7CLR - chains A and y of the 52 polymer chains in the assembly; structure by electron microscopy, 3.50 A resolution.

[Chain A]
Protein: Flagellar L-ring protein
From: Salmonella enterica subsp. enterica serovar Typhimurium
UniProtKB: A0A0J5DWE9 (A0A0J5DWE9_SALTM); residues -20 to 211 here correspond to UniProt positions 1-232 (UniProt number = residue number + 21)
Sequence (232 residues; row label = number of the first residue in the row; numbers below 1 keep their minus sign (Met-20 is residue -20)):
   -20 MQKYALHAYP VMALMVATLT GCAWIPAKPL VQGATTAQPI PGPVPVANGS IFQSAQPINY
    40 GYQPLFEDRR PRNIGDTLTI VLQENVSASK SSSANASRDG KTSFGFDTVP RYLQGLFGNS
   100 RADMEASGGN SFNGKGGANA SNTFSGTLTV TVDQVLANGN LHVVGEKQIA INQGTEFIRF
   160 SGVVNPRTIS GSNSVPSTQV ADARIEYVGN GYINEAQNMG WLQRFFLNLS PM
Disordered / not traced: -20 to 0

[Chain y]
Protein: Flagellar P-ring protein
From: Salmonella enterica subsp. enterica serovar Typhimurium
UniProtKB: A0A0F7J5J5 (A0A0F7J5J5_SALTM); residues -18 to 346 here correspond to UniProt positions 1-365 (UniProt number = residue number + 19)
Sequence (365 residues; numbered -18 to 346; the number before each row is that of its first residue; numbers below 1 keep their minus sign (Met-18 is residue -18)):
   -18 MFKALAGIVL ALVATLAHAE RIRDLTSVQG VRENSLIGYG LVVGLDGTGD QTTQTPFTTQ
    42 TLNNMLSQLG ITVPTGTNMQ LKNVAAVMVT ASYPPFARQG QTIDVVVSSM GNAKSLRGGT
   102 LLMTPLKGVD SQVYALAQGN ILVGGAGASA GGSSVQVNQL NGGRITNGAI IERELPTQFG
   162 AGNTINLQLN DEDFTMAQQI TDAINRARGY GSATALDART VQVRVPSGNS SQVRFLADIQ
   222 NMEVNVTPQD AKVVINSRTG SVVMNREVTL DSCAVAQGNL SVTVNRQLNV NQPNTPFGGG
   282 QTVVTPQTQI DLRQSGGSLQ SVRSSANLNS VVRALNALGA TPMDLMSILQ SMQSAGCLRA
   342 KLEII
Disordered / not traced: -18 to 0, 127-137, 265-296
Disulfide bonds: Cys254-Cys338
Reported in the primary citation:
  - mutagenesis - K63A/K95D, K63D/K95A, K63D/K95D: decreased stability

[Interface between chain A and chain y]
Contacting residue pairs (13; chain A residue first):
  Ala26(A) - Pro157(y)
  Ala26(A) - Thr158(y)
  Ala26(A) - Gln159(y)  hydrogen bond (backbone-backbone)
  Asn27(A) - Pro157(y)
  Gly28(A) - Arg13(y)
  Gly28(A) - Asn15(y)  hydrogen bond (backbone-side chain)
  Gly28(A) - Leu156(y)
  Ser29(A) - Arg13(y)
  Ser29(A) - Asn15(y)
  Ile30(A) - Asn15(y)  hydrogen bond (backbone-side chain)
  Ile30(A) - Asp111(y)
  Ile30(A) - Tyr115(y)
  Phe31(A) - Val110(y)  hydrophobic
Also at the interface, not in a pair above, chain A (7 interface residues in all): Val25
Also at the interface, not in a pair above, chain y (11 interface residues in all): Gly11, Leu17

[Overview]
7 residues of chain A and 11 residues of chain y are in contact, with 3 hydrogen bonds. Among the polar pairs
are Gly28(A)-Asn15(y), Ile30(A)-Asn15(y) and Ala26(A)-Gln159(y). From the paper: K63A/K95D, K63D/K95A and
K63D/K95D of chain y reduce stability.
Here chain A is Flagellar L-ring protein and chain y is Flagellar P-ring protein, both from Salmonella
enterica subsp. enterica serovar Typhimurium. Entry 7CLR (CryoEM structure of S.typhimurium flagellar LP ring)
was determined by electron microscopy.
